Entry 6PTJ (electron microscopy, 3.80 A resolution); this record covers chains B and D of the 14 polymer chains in the assembly.

[Chain B]
Protein: DNA replication complex GINS protein PSF2
Organism: Saccharomyces cerevisiae (strain ATCC 204508 / S288c)
UniProt: P40359 (PSF2_YEAST); residues 1-213 here = UniProt positions 1-213
Chain sequence (213 residues; each row starts with the number of its first residue):
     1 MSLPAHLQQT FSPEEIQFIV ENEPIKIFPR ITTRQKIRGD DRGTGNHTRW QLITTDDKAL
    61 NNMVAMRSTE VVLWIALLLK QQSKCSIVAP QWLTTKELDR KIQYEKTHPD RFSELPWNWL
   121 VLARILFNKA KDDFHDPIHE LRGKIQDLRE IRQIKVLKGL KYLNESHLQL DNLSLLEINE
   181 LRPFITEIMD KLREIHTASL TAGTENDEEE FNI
Disordered / not traced: 1-2, 38-49, 201-213

[Chain D]
Protein: DNA replication complex GINS protein SLD5
Organism: Saccharomyces cerevisiae (strain ATCC 204508 / S288c)
UniProt: Q03406 (SLD5_YEAST); residue numbers follow UniProt; this construct covers 1-294
Chain sequence (294 residues; row label = number of the first residue in the row):
     1 MDINIDDILA ELDKETTAVD STKITQGSSS TTHRDANTIV GSSLDLNDKT QIYVSPQQDF
    61 SDLMKSWKNE RCSPELLPYP HQLMKRLLNR ISMQSQLIEN ISMGFLDMQN ASNANPPMPN
   121 ESKLPLLCME TELERLKFVI RSYIRCRLSK IDKFSLYLRQ LNEDENSLIS LTDLLSKDEI
   181 KYHDTHSLIW LKLVNDSILK YMPEELQAIN DTEGSVNMID EPDWNKFVFI HVNGPPDGKW
   241 NEDPLLQENE FGKPCYTVTI PDLKEEVELT IGSIYVMRYE VIRDLLRDDK VALI
Disordered / not traced: 1-2, 16-53, 107-120, 239-247, 294
Swiss-Prot annotation at these positions:
  - mutagenesis: S21 (S21P: In sld5-8; temperature-sensitive mutant; in association with P-66. Defective in DNA replication), S66 (S66P: In sld5-8; temperature-sensitive mutant; in association with P-21. Defective in DNA replication), W67 (W67R: In sld5-12; temperature-sensitive mutant. Defective in DNA replication), K150 (K150E: In sld5-2; temperature-sensitive mutant. Defective in DNA replication), L293 (L293P: In sld5-13; temperature-sensitive mutant. Defective in DNA replication)

[Interface between chain B and chain D]
Contacting residue pairs (51):
  L3(B) - L148(D)
  L3(B) - D152(D)
  P4(B) - S149(D)
  Q9(B) - R71(D)
  Q9(B) - K226(D)
  T10(B) - R71(D)
  E15(B) - R71(D)  salt bridge
  F18(B) - R135(D)
  F18(B) - V139(D)  hydrophobic
  E21(B) - R135(D)  salt bridge
  N22(B) - F60(D)
  N22(B) - R135(D)  hydrogen bond
  W50(B) - S122(D)
  W50(B) - P125(D)
  L52(B) - P125(D)  hydrophobic
  I53(B) - M129(D)  hydrophobic
  T54(B) - C128(D)
  T55(B) - P56(D)
  T55(B) - Q94(D)
  T55(B) - E132(D)  hydrogen bond
  D56(B) - Q57(D)
  D56(B) - F60(D)
  D56(B) - E132(D)
  D57(B) - Q57(D)
  K58(B) - P56(D)
  K58(B) - Q57(D)
  W74(B) - C128(D)  hydrophobic
  W74(B) - E132(D)
  W74(B) - R135(D)
  L78(B) - L127(D)
  L79(B) - L124(D)  hydrophobic
  Q82(B) - L124(D)
  E165(B) - R278(D)
  S166(B) - K264(D)
  H167(B) - V267(D)
  H167(B) - Y275(D)
  L168(B) - Y275(D)
  L168(B) - V276(D)
  Q169(B) - Y275(D)
  L170(B) - F229(D)  hydrophobic
  L170(B) - I274(D)  hydrogen bond (backbone-backbone)
  D171(B) - S273(D)
  D171(B) - I274(D)
  I178(B) - I274(D)  hydrophobic
  R182(B) - C72(D)  hydrogen bond
  T186(B) - F227(D)
  M189(B) - F227(D)
  R193(B) - N225(D)  hydrogen bond
  R193(B) - R278(D)
  H196(B) - K264(D)
  L200(B) - L263(D)  hydrophobic
Other interface residues (no listed pair), chain B (41 interface residues in all): Q8, F11, I19, I31, I75, K84, D190
Other interface residues (no listed pair), chain D (39 interface residues in all): M64, W67, K68, L97, T131, F138, R145, K153, D223

[Summary]
The interface between chain B and chain D involves 41 residues on one side and 39 on the other; the contacts
include 5 hydrogen bonds and 2 salt bridges. Polar contacts include E15(B)-R71(D), E21(B)-R135(D) and
N22(B)-R135(D). UniProt lists 5 mutagenesis sites on chain D.
Here chain B is DNA replication complex GINS protein PSF2 and chain D is DNA replication complex GINS protein
SLD5, both from Saccharomyces cerevisiae (strain ATCC 204508 / S288c). Entry 6PTJ (Structure of Ctf4 trimer in
complex with one CMG helicase) was determined by electron microscopy together with 6PTN and 6PTO from the same
study.
